Entry 1YAH (X-ray diffraction, 3.00 A resolution); this record covers chains B and C of the 3 polymer chains in the assembly.

# Chain B (and C)
Protein: CES1 protein
Organism: Homo sapiens
Notes: EC 3.1.1.1; chain C of this document is another copy of the same molecule, construct and numbering; everything in this record applies to it too
Reference sequence: P23141 (EST1_HUMAN); numbering as in UniProt; present here: 21-361, 363-552
Amino-acid sequence (532 residues; numbered 21 to 553; 1 number in that range is skipped by the numbering (no residue carries it; nothing is unmodelled there); the number before each row is that of its first residue):
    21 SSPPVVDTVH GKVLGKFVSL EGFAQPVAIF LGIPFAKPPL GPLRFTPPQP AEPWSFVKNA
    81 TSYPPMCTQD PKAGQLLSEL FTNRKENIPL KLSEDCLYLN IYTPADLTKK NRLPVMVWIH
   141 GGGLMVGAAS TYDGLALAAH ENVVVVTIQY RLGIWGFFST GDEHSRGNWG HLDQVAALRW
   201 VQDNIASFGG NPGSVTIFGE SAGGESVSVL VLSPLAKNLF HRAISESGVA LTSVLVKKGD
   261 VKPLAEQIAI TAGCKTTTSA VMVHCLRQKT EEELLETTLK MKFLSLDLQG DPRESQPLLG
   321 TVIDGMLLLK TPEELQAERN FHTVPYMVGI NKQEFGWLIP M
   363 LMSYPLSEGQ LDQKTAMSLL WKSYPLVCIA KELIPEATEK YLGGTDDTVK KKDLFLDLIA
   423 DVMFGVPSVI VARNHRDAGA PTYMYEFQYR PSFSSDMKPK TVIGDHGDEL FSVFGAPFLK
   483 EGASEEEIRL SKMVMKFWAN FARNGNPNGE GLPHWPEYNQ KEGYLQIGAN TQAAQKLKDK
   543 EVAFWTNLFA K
Disulfide bonds: Cys87-Cys116, Cys274-Cys285
Covalently attached groups: N-acetylglucosamine (NAG) linked to Asn79
Ligand contacts:
  - ethyl acetate (EEE): Gly142, Gly143, Ser221, Leu304, His468
  - N-acetyl-alpha-neuraminic acid (SIA): Leu51, Gly52, Lys78, Thr81, Ser82, Tyr83, Pro84, Pro85, Tyr118

# Chain B / chain C interface
Residue-residue contacts - 26 pairs, chain B then chain C:
  Pro58(B) with His184(C); Ala280(C), hydrophobic
  Leu60(B) with Ala280(C); His284(C)
  Gly61(B) with His284(C)
  Glu72(B) with Glu183(C)
  Pro73(B) with Glu183(C); Arg186(C), hydrogen bond (backbone-side chain)
  Trp74(B) with Glu183(C); Arg186(C)
  Ser75(B) with Arg186(C), hydrogen bond; Asp324(C); Gly325(C)
  Phe76(B) with Ile323(C); Asp324(C); Gly325(C); Leu329(C)
  Lys78(B) with Glu183(C), salt bridge
  Pro85(B) with Thr278(C)
  Leu112(B) with Thr277(C)
  Ser113(B) with Thr277(C); Val281(C)
  Asp115(B) with Thr278(C), hydrogen bond; Ala280(C); Val281(C)
  Glu291(B) with Lys275(C), salt bridge
Other interface residues (no listed pair), chain B (15 interface residues in all): Lys111
Other interface residues (no listed pair), chain C (14 interface residues in all): Met326

# Summary
The interface between chain B and chain C involves 15 residues on one side and 14 on the other, with 3
hydrogen bonds and 2 salt bridges. Polar contacts include Lys78(B)-Glu183(C), Glu291(B)-Lys275(C) and
Pro73(B)-Arg186(C). Chain B binds N-acetyl-alpha-neuraminic acid and ethyl acetate.
Both chains are CES1 protein (Homo sapiens). Entry 1YAH (Crystal Structure of Human Liver Carboxylesterase
complexed to Etyl Acetate; A Fatty Acid Ethyl Ester Analogue) was determined by X-ray diffraction (same
publication as 1YA4, 1YA8 and 1YAJ).
